PDB entry 7KIN | electron microscopy, 2.74 A resolution | chains F and P of the 10 polymer chains in the assembly

[Chain F]
Name: RNA polymerase sigma factor SigA
Source organism: Mycobacterium tuberculosis
UniProtKB: A0A0H3LGM9 (A0A0H3LGM9_MYCTE); residues 1-528 here correspond to UniProt positions 3-530 (UniProt number = residue number + 2)
Amino-acid sequence (528 residues; numbered 1 to 528; the number before each row is that of its first residue):
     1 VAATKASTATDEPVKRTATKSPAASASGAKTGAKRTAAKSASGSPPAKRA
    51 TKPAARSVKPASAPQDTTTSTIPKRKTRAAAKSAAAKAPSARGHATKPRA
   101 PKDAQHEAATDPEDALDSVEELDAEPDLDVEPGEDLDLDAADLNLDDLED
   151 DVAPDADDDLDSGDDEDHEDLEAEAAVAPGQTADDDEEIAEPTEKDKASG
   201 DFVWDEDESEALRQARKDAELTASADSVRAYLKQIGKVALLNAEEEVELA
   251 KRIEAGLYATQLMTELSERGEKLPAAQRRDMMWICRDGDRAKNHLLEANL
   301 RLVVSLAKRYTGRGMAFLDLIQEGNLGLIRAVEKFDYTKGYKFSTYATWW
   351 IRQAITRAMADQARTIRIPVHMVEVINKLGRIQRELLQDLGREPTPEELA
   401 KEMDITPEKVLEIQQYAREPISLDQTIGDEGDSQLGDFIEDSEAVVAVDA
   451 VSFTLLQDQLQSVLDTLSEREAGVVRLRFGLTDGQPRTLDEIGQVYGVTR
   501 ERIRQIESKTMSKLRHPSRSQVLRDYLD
Disordered / not traced: 1-210, 528

[Chain P]
Molecule: 100-nt DNA strand
Sequence (100 nucleotides; row label = number of the first residue in the row):
    64 AATGCCATCTCCAGGCTGGCAGCAGAATGCGACCTGGAGGTTAACCGGTG
   114 GCAGCAGCTGACCACAACCGATTTTCTGACCTGCGCGTTTGCCGGTACAG
Disordered / not traced: 64-75, 92-103, 137-163

[Interface between chain F and chain P]
Residue-residue contacts - 13 pairs, chain F then chain P:
  Arg309(F) - DT104(P)  base contact
  Arg309(F) - DT105(P)  base contact
  Arg313(F) - DT104(P)  salt bridge to the phosphate
  Arg313(F) - DT105(P)  salt bridge to the phosphate
  Arg352(F) - DT105(P)  base contact
  Gln353(F) - DA106(P)  base contact
  Arg381(F) - DT105(P)  phosphate contact
  Arg381(F) - DA106(P)  salt bridge to the phosphate
  Arg478(F) - DC126(P)  salt bridge to the phosphate
  Leu489(F) - DC126(P)  phosphate contact
  Arg500(F) - DC125(P)  sugar contact
  Arg500(F) - DC126(P)  base contact
  Arg504(F) - DA127(P)  salt bridge to the phosphate
Interface residues without a listed pair, chain F (15 interface residues in all): Tyr310, Trp349, Arg357, Thr488, Asp490, Glu501
Interface residues without a listed pair, chain P (9 interface residues in all): DA107, DC128, DA129

[Summary]
The interface between chain F and chain P involves 15 residues on one side and 9 on the other, with 5 salt
bridges. Polar contacts include Arg313(F)-DT104(P), Arg313(F)-DT105(P) and Arg381(F)-DA106(P).
Here chain F is RNA polymerase sigma factor SigA (Mycobacterium tuberculosis) and chain P is a 100-nt DNA
strand. Entry 7KIN (Mycobacterium tuberculosis WT RNAP transcription open promoter complex with WhiB7
promoter) was determined by electron microscopy (same publication as 7KIF and 7KIM).
